Entry 4P72 (X-ray diffraction, 2.62 A resolution); this record covers chains C and D of the 4 polymer chains in the assembly.

# Chain C (and D)
Protein: Phenylalanine--tRNA ligase alpha subunit
From: Pseudomonas aeruginosa
Notes: EC 6.1.1.20; chain D of this document is another copy of the same molecule, construct and numbering; everything in this record applies to it too
Reference sequence: Q9I0A3 (SYFA_PSEAE); residues -78 to 259 here correspond to UniProt positions 1-338 (UniProt number = residue number + 79)
Amino-acid sequence (338 residues; numbered -78 to 259; the number before each row is that of its first residue; numbers below 1 keep their minus sign (Met-78 is residue -78)):
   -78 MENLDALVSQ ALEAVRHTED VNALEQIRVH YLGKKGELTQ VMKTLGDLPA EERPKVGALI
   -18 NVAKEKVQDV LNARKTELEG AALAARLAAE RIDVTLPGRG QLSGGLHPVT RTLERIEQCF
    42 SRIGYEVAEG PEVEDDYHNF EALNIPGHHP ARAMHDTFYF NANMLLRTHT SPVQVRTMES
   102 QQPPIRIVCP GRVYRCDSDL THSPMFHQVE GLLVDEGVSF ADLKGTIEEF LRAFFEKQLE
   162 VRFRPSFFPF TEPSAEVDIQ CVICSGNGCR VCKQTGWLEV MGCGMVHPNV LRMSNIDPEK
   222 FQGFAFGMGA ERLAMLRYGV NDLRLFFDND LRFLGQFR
Disordered / not traced: -78 to 10, 183-196 (chain D: -78 to 7, 189-196)
Curated features (UniProtKB/Swiss-Prot):
  - binding site (Mg(2+)): Glu173
Residues lining bound ligands: 2NL (2-{3-[(4-chloropyridin-2-yl)amino]phenoxy}-N-methylacetamide): Leu64, Ser92, Gln95, Val96, Met99, Gln129, Glu131, Phe169, Phe171, Thr172, Met202, Gly203, Cys204, Gly205, Val207, Val211, Ala226, Phe227, Gly228, Met229, Gly230
Reported in the primary citation:
  - binding site for 2NL: Glu131

# Chain C / chain D interface
Residue-residue contacts (6):
  Ser42(C) - Arg43(D)
  Arg43(C) - Ser42(D)
  Arg43(C) - Gly45(D)  hydrogen bond (backbone-backbone)
  Arg43(C) - Glu47(D)  salt bridge
  Gly45(C) - Arg43(D)  hydrogen bond (backbone-backbone)
  Glu47(C) - Arg43(D)  salt bridge
Interface residues without a listed pair, chain C (5 interface residues in all): Ile44
Interface residues without a listed pair, chain D (5 interface residues in all): Ile44

# In short
Chain C and chain D each contribute 5 residues to their interface; the contacts include 2 hydrogen bonds and 2
salt bridges. Polar contacts include Arg43(C)-Glu47(D) and Arg43(C)-Gly45(D). Chain C binds compound 2NL.
Curated annotation (UniProt) lists Mg2+-binding residue Glu173(C) on chain C. From the paper: a binding site
for 2NL at Glu131(C).
Both chains are Phenylalanine--tRNA ligase alpha subunit (Pseudomonas aeruginosa). Entry 4P72 (PheRS in
complex with compound 2a) was determined by X-ray diffraction, deposited together with 4P71, 4P74 and 4P75.
